7UYQ - chains A and F of the 6 polymer chains in the assembly; structure by X-ray diffraction, 2.57 A resolution.

# Chain A
Molecule: Cyclic GMP-AMP synthase
From: Mus musculus
Notes: EC 2.7.7.86
UniProtKB: Q8C6L5 (CGAS_MOUSE); residue numbers follow UniProt; this construct covers 147-507
Chain sequence (364 residues; row label = number of the first residue in the row):
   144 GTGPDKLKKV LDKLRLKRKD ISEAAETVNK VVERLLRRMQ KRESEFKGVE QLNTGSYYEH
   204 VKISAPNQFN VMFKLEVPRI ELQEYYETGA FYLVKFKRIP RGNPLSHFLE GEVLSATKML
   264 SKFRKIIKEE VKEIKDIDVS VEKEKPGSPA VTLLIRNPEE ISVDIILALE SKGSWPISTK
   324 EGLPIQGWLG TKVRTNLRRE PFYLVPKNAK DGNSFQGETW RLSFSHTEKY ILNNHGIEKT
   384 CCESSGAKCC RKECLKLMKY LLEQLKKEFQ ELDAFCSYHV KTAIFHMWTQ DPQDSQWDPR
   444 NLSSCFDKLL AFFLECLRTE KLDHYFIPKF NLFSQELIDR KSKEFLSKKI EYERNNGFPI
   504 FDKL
Unresolved in the structure: 144-146, 240-246, 351-357
Construct notes: expression tag (144-146); engineered mutation Gln-211 (Glu in Q8C6L5), Asn-213 (Asp in Q8C6L5)
Metal / ion sites: Mg2+: Gln-211 (together with GTP); Zn2+: His-378, Cys-384, Cys-385, Cys-392
Ligand contacts:
  - GTP (guanosine-5'-triphosphate): Thr-197, Gln-211, Asn-213, Met-215, Pro-289, Gly-290, Ser-291, Pro-292, Ala-293, Asp-307, Ile-309, Val-348, Arg-364, Ser-366, Ser-368
  - GTP: Gly-198, Ser-199, Glu-202, Lys-205, Gln-211, Asn-213, Arg-364, Leu-365, Ser-368, Glu-371, Lys-402, Glu-406, Ser-420, Tyr-421, Lys-424, His-467
Swiss-Prot annotation at these positions:
  - region: Lys-372 to Lys-395 (DNA-binding)
  - motif: Leu-154 to Leu-159 (Nuclear export signal), Asp-281 to Ser-291 (Nuclear localization signal)
  - binding site (GTP): Thr-197, Asp-307, Arg-364 to Glu-371
  - binding site (ATP): Ser-199, Glu-371, Lys-402, Ser-420 to Lys-424
  - binding site (2',3'-cGAMP): Gly-290, Asp-307, Lys-350, Arg-364 to Ser-366
  - binding site (Mg(2+)): Asp-307
  - binding site (Zn(2+)): His-378, Cys-384, Cys-385, Cys-392
  - site: Arg-241 (Arginine-anchor), Asp-307, Ile-308 (Cleavage)
  - modified residue: Lys-156 (N6-lactoyllysine), Glu-176 (PolyADP-ribosyl glutamic acid), Ser-199 (Phosphoserine), Tyr-201 (Phosphotyrosine), Glu-272 (5-glutamyl polyglutamate), Ser-291 (Phosphoserine), Glu-302 (5-glutamyl glutamate), Lys-372 (N6-acetyllysine), Lys-382 (N6-acetyllysine), Lys-402 (N6-acetyllysine), Ser-420 (Phosphoserine), Lys-491 (N6-methyllysine)
  - lipidation (S-palmitoyl cysteine): Cys-392, Cys-393, Cys-459
  - cross-link (Glycyl lysine isopeptide (Lys-Gly)): Lys-217 (interchain with G-Cter in SUMO), Lys-271 (interchain with G-Cter in ubiquitin), Lys-335 (interchain with G-Cter in SUMO), Lys-372 (interchain with G-Cter in SUMO), Lys-382 (interchain with G-Cter in SUMO), Lys-399 (interchain with G-Cter in ubiquitin), Lys-402 (interchain with G-Cter in ubiquitin), Lys-409 (interchain with G-Cter in ubiquitin), Lys-410 (interchain with G-Cter in ubiquitin), Lys-464 (interchain with G-Cter in SUMO)
  - mutagenesis: Lys-156 (K156Q: Mimics lactylation; knockin mice show higher mortality following HSV-1 infection), Asn-172 (N172K: Induces alteration of the DNA-binding surface and leads to decreased synthesis of cyclic GMP-AMP (cGAMP); when associated with L-180), Glu-176 (E176A: Abolished poly-ADP-ribosylation by PARP1, stimulating interferon production in knockin mice), Arg-180 (R180L: Induces alteration of the DNA-binding surface and leads to decreased synthesis of cyclic GMP-AMP (cGAMP); when associated with K-182), Gly-198 (G198A: Abolishes stimulation of interferon production; when associated with A-199), Ser-199 (S199A: Abolishes stimulation of interferon production; when associated with A-199), Tyr-201 (Y201E: Phosphomimetic mutant; reduced translocation to the nucleus following treatment with etoposide), Lys-217 (K217R: Reduced sumoylation), Arg-222 (R222E: Impaired tethering to chromatin, leading to constitutive activation in the absence of DNA), Lys-238 (K238E: Does not affect interaction with nucleosomes), Lys-240 (K240E: Impaired tethering to chromatin, leading to constitutive activation in the absence of DNA), Arg-241 (R241E: Abolished tethering to chromatin, leading to strong constitutive activation in the absence of DNA), 28 further mutagenesis entries in UniProt
What the authors report for this chain:
  - binding site for GTP: Tyr-421, His-467
  - specificity-determining residues: His-467 (proposed by the authors, not directly observed)
  - mutagenesis - R364A (33-fold), H467A: decreased catalytic activity on ATP/GTP
  - mutagenesis - H467A (2-fold): increased catalytic activity on GTP/GTP
  - mutagenesis - E211Q/D213N/K382E: decreased binding to dsDNA
  - specificity-determining residues: Ile-309, Arg-364
  - mutagenesis - R364A (10-fold): decreased catalytic activity on GTP/GTP
  - mutagenesis - R364A (4-fold): increased catalytic activity on ATP/ATP
  - mutagenesis - E211Q/D213N: abolished catalytic activity

# Chain F
Molecule: Palindromic DNA18
From: DNA molecule
Sequence (18 nucleotides; numbered 1 to 18; the number before each row is that of its first residue):
     1 ATCTGTACAT GTACAGAT

# Interface between chain A and chain F
Contacting residue pairs (12):
  Arg-161(A) / DT4(F)  hydrogen bond to the base
  Arg-161(A) / DG5(F)  sugar contact
  Ser-165(A) / DG5(F)  hydrogen bond to the phosphate
  Ser-165(A) / DT6(F)  hydrogen bond to the phosphate
  Ala-168(A) / DA7(F)  phosphate contact
  Asn-172(A) / DA7(F)  hydrogen bond to the phosphate
  Asn-196(A) / DC8(F)  hydrogen bond to the phosphate
  Tyr-200(A) / DT6(F)  hydrogen bond to the phosphate
  Tyr-200(A) / DA7(F)  hydrogen bond to the phosphate
  Tyr-201(A) / DA7(F)  phosphate contact
  Tyr-201(A) / DC8(F)  phosphate contact
  Lys-372(A) / DC8(F)  salt bridge to the phosphate
Interface residues without a listed pair, chain A (9 interface residues in all): Ile-164

# Summary
9 residues of chain A and 5 residues of chain F are in contact; the contacts include 7 hydrogen bonds and 1
salt bridge. Polar contacts include Arg-161(A)/DT4(F), Ser-165(A)/DG5(F) and Ser-165(A)/DT6(F). The paper
reports a binding site for GTP at Tyr-421(A) and His-467(A); R364A and H467A of chain A reduce catalytic
activity on ATP/GTP; 4 substitutions were tested in all.
Chain A is Cyclic GMP-AMP synthase (Mus musculus) and chain F is Palindromic DNA18 (DNA molecule); the
structure, Structure of GTP binds to Cyclic GMP AMP synthase (cGAS) through Mg coordination, was determined by
X-ray diffraction together with 7UUX, 7UXW, 7UYZ, 7UZR, 7V0W, 8EAE and 14 further entries from the same study.
